PDB entry 6A0E | X-ray diffraction, 1.95 A resolution | chain A

[Chain A]
Protein: Protein N-terminal asparagine amidohydrolase
Source organism: Homo sapiens
Notes: EC 3.5.1.-
UniProtKB: Q96AB6 (NTAN1_HUMAN); numbering as in UniProt (aligned over 1-310)
Amino-acid sequence (318 residues; each row starts with the number of its first residue):
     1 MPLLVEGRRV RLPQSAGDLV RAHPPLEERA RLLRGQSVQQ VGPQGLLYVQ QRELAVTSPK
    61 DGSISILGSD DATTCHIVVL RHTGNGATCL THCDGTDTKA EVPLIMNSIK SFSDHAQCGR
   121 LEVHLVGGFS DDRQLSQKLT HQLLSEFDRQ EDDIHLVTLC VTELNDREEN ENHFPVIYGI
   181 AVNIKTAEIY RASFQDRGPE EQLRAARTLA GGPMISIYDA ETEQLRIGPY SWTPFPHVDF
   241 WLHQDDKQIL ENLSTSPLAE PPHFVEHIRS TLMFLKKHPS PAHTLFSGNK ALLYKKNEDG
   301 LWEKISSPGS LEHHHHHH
Not modelled in the structure: 1, 307-318
Construct notes: expression tag (311-318)
UniProt features mapped onto this chain:
  - site: Cys75 (Essential for catalytic activity)
  - mutagenesis: Pro2 (P2G: 3-fold reduction in catalytic activity), Cys75 (C75A/S/T: Abolishes catalytic activity)
From the paper describing this entry:
  - catalytic residues: Ser69, Cys75, His92
  - mutagenesis - T73A, T74A, C75A, H92A, T255A: abolished catalytic activity
  - mutagenesis - S69A (5-fold), S254A: decreased catalytic activity
  - mutagenesis - E260A: abolished catalytic activity on NRAAA
  - mutagenesis - Q51A: decreased catalytic activity on NRAAA

[In short]
Curated annotation (UniProt) lists 2 mutagenesis sites. From the paper: catalytic residues Ser69, Cys75 and
His92; T73A, T74A and C75A, among others, abolish catalytic activity; 9 substitutions were tested in all.
Chain A is Protein N-terminal asparagine amidohydrolase (Homo sapiens); the structure, Crystal structure of
human protein N-terminal asparagine amidohydrolase (NTAN1), was determined by X-ray diffraction (same
publication as 6A0F, 6A0H and 6A0I).
